Entry 8D8J (electron microscopy, 3.80 A resolution); this record covers chains O and a of the 16 polymer chains in the assembly.

# Chain O
Protein: 37S ribosomal protein S28, mitochondrial
Source organism: Saccharomyces cerevisiae
UniProt: P21771 (RT28_YEAST); numbering as in UniProt (aligned over 1-286)
Chain sequence (286 residues; each row starts with the number of its first residue):
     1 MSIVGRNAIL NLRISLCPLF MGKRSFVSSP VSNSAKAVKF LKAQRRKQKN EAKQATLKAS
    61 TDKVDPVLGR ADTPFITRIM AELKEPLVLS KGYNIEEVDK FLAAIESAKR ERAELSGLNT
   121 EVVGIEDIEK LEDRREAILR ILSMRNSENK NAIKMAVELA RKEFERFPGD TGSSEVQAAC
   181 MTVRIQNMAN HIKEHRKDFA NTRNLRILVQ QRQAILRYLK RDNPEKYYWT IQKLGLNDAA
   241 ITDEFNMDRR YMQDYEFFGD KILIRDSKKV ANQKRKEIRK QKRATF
Disordered / not traced: 1-33, 112-126, 259-286

# Chain a
Molecule: 15S ribosomal RNA
Source organism: Saccharomyces cerevisiae
Sequence (1713 nucleotides; numbered -63 to 1649 plus 13 insertion-coded residues; 13 numbers in that range are skipped by the numbering (no residue carries them; nothing is unmodelled there); the number before each row is that of its first residue; a row labelled like 1278A-1278M holds insertion residues (1278A, then the next letters in order); numbers below 1 keep their minus sign (U-63 is residue -63)):
   -63 UUUUAUAUAA UAAUAAUAAU AUAUAUAUAU AUAUAUUAUU AUAUUAGUUA UAUAAUAAGG
    -3 AAAAGUAAAA AAUUUAUAAG AAUAUGAUGU UGGUUCAGAU UAAGCGCUAA AUAAGGACAU
    57 GACACAUGCG AAUCAUACGU UUAUUAUUGA UAAGAUAAUA AAUAUGUGGU GUAAACGUGA
   117 GUAAUUUUAU UAGGAAUUAA UGAACUAUAG AAUAAGCUAA AUACUUAAUA UAUUAUUAUA
   177 UAAAAAUAAU UUAUAUAAUA AAAAGGAUAU AUAUAUAAUA UAUAUUUAUC UAUAGUCAAG
   237 CCAAUAAUGG UUUAGGUAGU AGGUUUAUUA AGAGUUAAAC CUAGCCAACG AUCCAUAAUC
   297 GAUAAUGAAA GUUAGAACGA UCACGUUGAC UCUGAAAUAU AGUCAAUAUC UAUAAGAUAC
   357 AGCAGUGAGG AAUAUUGGAC AAUGAUCGAA AGAUUGAUCC AGUUACUUAU UAGGAUGAUA
   417 UAUAAAAAUA UUUUAUUUUA UUUAUAAAUA UUAAAUAUUU AUAAUAAUAA UAAUAAUAAU
   477 AUAUAUAUAU AAAUUGAUUA AAAAUAAAAU CCAUAAAUAA UUAAAAUAAU GAUAUUAAUU
   537 ACCAUAUAUA UUUUUAUAUG GAUAUAUAUA UUAAUAAUAA UAUUAAUUUU AUUAUUAUUA
   597 AUAAUAUAUU UUAAUAGUCC UGACUAAUAU UUGUGCCAGC AGUCGCGGUA ACACAAAGAG
   657 GGCGAGCGUU AAUCAUAAUG GUUUAAAGGA UCCGUAGAAU GAAUUAUAUA UUAUAAUUUA
   717 GAGUUAAUAA AAUAUAAUUA AAGAAUUAUA AUAGUAAAGA UGAAAUAAUA AUAAUAAUUA
   777 UAAGACUAAU AUAUGUGAAA AUAUUAAUUA AAUAUUAACU GACAUUGAGG GAUUAAAACU
   837 AGAGUAGCGA AACGGAUUCG AUACCCGUGU AGUUCUAGUA GUAAACUAUG AAUACAAUUA
   897 UUUAUAAUAU AUAUUAUAUA UAAAUAAUAA AUGAAAAUGA AAGUAUUCCA CCUGAAGAGU
   957 ACGUUAGCAA UAAUGAAACU CAAAACAAUA GACGGUUACA GACUUAAGCA GUGGAGCAUG
  1017 UUAUUUAAUU CGAUAAUCCA CGACUAACCU UACCAUAUUU UGAAUAUUAU AAUAAUUAUU
  1077 AUAAUUAUUA UAUUACAGGC GUUACAUUGU UGUCUUUAGU UCGUGCUGCA AAGUUUUAGA
  1137 UUAAGUUCAU AAACGAACAA AACUCCAUAU AUAUAAUUUU AAUUAUAUAU AAUUUUAUAU
  1197 UAUUUAUUAA UAUAAAGAAA GGAAUUAAGA CAAAUCAUAA UGAUCCUUAU AAUAUGGGUA
  1257 AUAGACGUGC UAUAAUAAAA UG
1278A-1278M AUAAUAAAAUUAU
  1282 AUAAA
  1297 AUAUAUUUAA UUAUAUUUAA UUAAUAAUAU AAAACAUUUU AAUUUUUAAU AUAUUUUUUU
  1357 AUUAUAUAUU AAUAUGAAUU AUAAUCUGAA AUUCGAUUAU AUGAAAAAAG AAUUGCUAGU
  1417 AAUACGUAAA UUAGUAUGUU ACGGUGAAUA UUCUAACUGU UUCGCACUAA UCACUCAUCA
  1477 CGCGUUGAAA CAUAUUAUUA UCUUAUUAUU UAUAUAAUAU UUUUUAAUAA AUAUUAAUAA
  1537 UUAUUAAUUU AUAUUUAUUU AUAUCAGAAA UAAUAUGAAU UAAUGCGAAG UUGAAAUACA
  1597 GUUACCGUAG GGGAACCUGC GGUGGGCUUA UAAAUAUCUU AAAUAUUCUU ACA
Disordered / not traced: -54 to -16, 3-7, 86-88, 167-171, 211-213, 421-477, 546-549, 564-599, 705-707, 750-771, 841-869, 880-884, 906-910, 1028-1046, 1075-1077, 1108-1234, 1278A-1278M, 1297-1327, 1339-1367, 1374-1400, 1529-1535, 1592-1649
Ion coordination: Mg2+ site 1: A55, U56, G115; Mg2+ site 2 near A110 (its only coordinating residue here); Mg2+ site 3: G115, A294; Mg2+ site 4: A116, G117, A294; Mg2+ site 5 near A159 (its only coordinating residue here); Mg2+ site 6 near U256 (its only coordinating residue here); Mg2+ site 7: A312, A313; Mg2+ site 8 near G321 (its only coordinating residue here); Mg2+ site 9: G321, U336; Mg2+ site 10: C356, A357; Mg2+ site 11: C376, U379; Mg2+ site 12 near G492 (its only coordinating residue here); 5 more Mg2+ sites not listed

# How chain O and chain a interact
Pairs across the interface (83; chain O residue first):
  Ser34(O) - U1497(a)  phosphate contact
  Ala35(O) - U1558(a)  phosphate contact
  Lys36(O) - U1497(a)  phosphate contact
  Lys36(O) - A1559(a)  phosphate contact
  Ala37(O) - A1496(a)  sugar contact
  Lys39(O) - A274(a)  salt bridge to the phosphate
  Phe40(O) - A1496(a)  base contact
  Leu41(O) - A1496(a)  base contact
  Ala43(O) - A254(a)  hydrogen bond to the sugar
  Ala43(O) - G255(a)  phosphate contact
  Arg46(O) - G255(a)  hydrogen bond to the base
  Arg46(O) - U256(a)  hydrogen bond to the base
  Arg46(O) - C277(a)  base contact
  Arg46(O) - U278(a)  hydrogen bond to the base
  Arg46(O) - A279(a)  base contact
  Lys47(O) - A254(a)  base contact
  Asn50(O) - A254(a)  hydrogen bond to the base
  Asn50(O) - A279(a)  hydrogen bond to the sugar
  Asn50(O) - G280(a)  base contact
  Lys53(O) - A279(a)  salt bridge to the phosphate
  Gln54(O) - A279(a)  hydrogen bond to the sugar
  Gln54(O) - G280(a)  phosphate contact
  Leu57(O) - G280(a)  phosphate contact
  Glu148(O) - U805(a)  phosphate contact
  Asn149(O) - U805(a)  hydrogen bond to the phosphate
  Lys150(O) - A806(a)  phosphate contact
  Lys150(O) - A807(a)  salt bridge to the phosphate
  Lys154(O) - A722(a)  phosphate contact
  Lys154(O) - A723(a)  salt bridge to the phosphate
  Val157(O) - U721(a)  phosphate contact
  Arg161(O) - U721(a)  hydrogen bond to the sugar
  Phe167(O) - C815(a)  phosphate contact
  Phe167(O) - U816(a)  phosphate contact
  Asp170(O) - C815(a)  hydrogen bond to the sugar
  Thr171(O) - U720(a)  hydrogen bond to the sugar
  Thr171(O) - U721(a)  sugar contact
  Thr171(O) - A814(a)  hydrogen bond to the base
  Thr171(O) - C815(a)  sugar contact
  Gly172(O) - G719(a)  base contact
  Gly172(O) - C815(a)  hydrogen bond to the sugar
  Gly172(O) - U816(a)  sugar contact
  Ser173(O) - C815(a)  sugar contact
  Ser173(O) - U816(a)  hydrogen bond to the sugar
  Gln177(O) - G719(a)  hydrogen bond to the sugar
  Gln177(O) - U720(a)  hydrogen bond to the sugar
  Cys180(O) - U721(a)  sugar contact
  Arg184(O) - U721(a)  salt bridge to the phosphate
  Asn187(O) - A806(a)  hydrogen bond to the phosphate
  Met188(O) - A807(a)  sugar contact
  His191(O) - U805(a)  hydrogen bond to the sugar
  His191(O) - A806(a)  hydrogen bond to the sugar
  His195(O) - A733(a)  sugar contact
  His195(O) - U805(a)  base contact
  Lys197(O) - A733(a)  sugar contact
  Lys197(O) - A873(a)  salt bridge to the phosphate
  Asp198(O) - A732(a)  hydrogen bond to the sugar
  Asp198(O) - A733(a)  sugar contact
  Phe199(O) - U829(a)  sugar contact
  Asn201(O) - A732(a)  base contact
  Asn201(O) - A806(a)  sugar contact
  Arg203(O) - C688(a)  hydrogen bond to the sugar
  Arg203(O) - A794(a)  salt bridge to the phosphate
  Asn204(O) - A807(a)  sugar contact
  Arg206(O) - A828(a)  hydrogen bond to the sugar
  Ile207(O) - C689(a)  sugar contact
  Gln210(O) - C689(a)  hydrogen bond to the sugar
  Gln210(O) - G690(a)  sugar contact
  Gln211(O) - G719(a)  hydrogen bond to the phosphate
  Gln211(O) - U720(a)  hydrogen bond to the phosphate
  Ala214(O) - C819(a)  sugar contact
  Ile215(O) - C819(a)  sugar contact
  Arg217(O) - U691(a)  salt bridge to the phosphate
  Tyr218(O) - G817(a)  hydrogen bond to the phosphate
  Tyr218(O) - A818(a)  hydrogen bond to the phosphate
  Tyr218(O) - C819(a)  sugar contact
  Arg221(O) - C819(a)  salt bridge to the phosphate
  Glu244(O) - U691(a)  sugar contact
  Glu244(O) - G825(a)  hydrogen bond to the base
  Asn246(O) - G826(a)  base contact
  Asn246(O) - G827(a)  sugar contact
  Asp248(O) - G827(a)  sugar contact
  Arg249(O) - G827(a)  hydrogen bond to the phosphate
  Arg249(O) - A828(a)  salt bridge to the phosphate
Other interface residues (no listed pair), chain O (60 interface residues in all): Lys42, Glu51, Ile153, Gly169, Ser174, Val176, Ala200, Asp222, Met247
Other interface residues (no listed pair), chain a (43 interface residues in all): A257, G258, C276, A820

# Summary
60 residues of chain O and 43 residues of chain a are in contact, with 29 hydrogen bonds and 10 salt bridges.
Polar contacts include Arg46(O)-G255(a), Arg46(O)-U256(a) and Arg46(O)-U278(a). A55(a), U56(a) and G115(a)
coordinate Mg2+ site 1.
Here chain O is 37S ribosomal protein S28, mitochondrial and chain a is 15S ribosomal RNA, both from
Saccharomyces cerevisiae. Entry 8D8J (Yeast mitochondrial small subunit assembly intermediate (State 1)) was
determined by electron microscopy, deposited together with 8D8K and 8D8L.
